PDB entry 5O66 | electron microscopy, 5.90 A resolution (low resolution: residue-level contacts below are approximate; hydrogen-bond / salt-bridge calls are withheld) | chains E and L of the 15 polymer chains in the assembly

# Chain E
Name: Multidrug efflux pump subunit AcrA
Source organism: Escherichia coli O157:H7
UniProtKB: P0AE07 (ACRA_ECO57); residues 25-397 here = UniProt positions 25-397
Chain sequence (373 residues; row label = number of the first residue in the row):
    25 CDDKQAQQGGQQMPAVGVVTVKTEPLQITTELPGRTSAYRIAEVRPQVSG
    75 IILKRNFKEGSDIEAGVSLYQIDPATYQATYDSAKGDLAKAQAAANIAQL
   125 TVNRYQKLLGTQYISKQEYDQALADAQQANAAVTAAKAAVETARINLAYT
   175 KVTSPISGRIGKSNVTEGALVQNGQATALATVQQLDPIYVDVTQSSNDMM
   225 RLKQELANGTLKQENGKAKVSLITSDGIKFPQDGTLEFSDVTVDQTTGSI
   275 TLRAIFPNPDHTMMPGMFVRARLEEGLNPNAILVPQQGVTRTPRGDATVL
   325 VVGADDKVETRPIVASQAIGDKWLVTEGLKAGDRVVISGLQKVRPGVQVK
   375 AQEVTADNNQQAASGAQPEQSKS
Not modelled in the structure: 25-37, 378-397
Construct notes: conflict Met223 (Phe in P0AE07), Met224 (Leu in P0AE07), Met287 (Leu in P0AE07), Met288 (Leu in P0AE07)
Curated features (UniProtKB/Swiss-Prot):
  - lipidation: Cys25 (N-palmitoyl cysteine)

# Chain L
Name: Multidrug efflux pump subunit AcrB
Source organism: Escherichia coli K12
UniProtKB: P31224 (ACRB_ECOLI); residues 1-1049 here = UniProt positions 1-1049
Chain sequence (1049 residues; numbered 1 to 1049; the number before each row is that of its first residue):
     1 MPNFFIDRPIFAWVIAIIIMLAGGLAILKLPVAQYPTIAPPAVTISASYP
    51 GADAKTVQDTVTQVIEQNMNGIDNLMYMSSNSDSTGTVQITLTFESGTDA
   101 DIAQVQVQNKLQLAMPLLPQEVQQQGVSVEKSSSSFLMVVGVINTDGTMT
   151 QEDISDYVAANMKDAISRTSGVGDVQLFGSQYAMRIWMNPNELNKFQLTP
   201 VDVITAIKAQNAQVAAGQLGGTPPVKGQQLNASIIAQTRLTSTEEFGKIL
   251 LKVNQDGSRVLLRDVAKIELGGENYDIIAEFNGQPASGLGIKLATGANAL
   301 DTAAAIRAELAKMEPFFPSGLKIVYPYDTTPFVKISIHEVVKTLVEAIIL
   351 VFLVMYLFLQNFRATLIPTIAVPVVLLGTFAVLAAFGFSINTLTMFGMVL
   401 AIGLLVDDAIVVVENVERVMAEEGLPPKEATRKSMGQIQGALVGIAMVLS
   451 AVFVPMAFFGGSTGAIYRQFSITIVSAMALSVLVALILTPALCATMLKPI
   501 AKGDHGEGKKGFFGWFNRMFEKSTHHYTDSVGGILRSTGRYLVLYLIIVV
   551 GMAYLFVRLPSSFLPDEDQGVFMTMVQLPAGATQERTQKVLNEVTHYYLT
   601 KEKNNVESVFAVNGFGFAGRGQNTGIAFVSLKDWADRPGEENKVEAITMR
   651 ATRAFSQIKDAMVFAFNLPAIVELGTATGFDFELIDQAGLGHEKLTQARN
   701 QLLAEAAKHPDMLTSVRPNGLEDTPQFKIDIDQEKAQALGVSINDINTTL
   751 GAAWGGSYVNDFIDRGRVKKVYVMSEAKYRMLPDDIGDWYVRAADGQMVP
   801 FSAFSSSRWEYGSPRLERYNGLPSMEILGQAAPGKSTGEAMELMEQLASK
   851 LPTGVGYDWTGMSYQERLSGNQAPSLYAISLIVVFLCLAALYESWSIPFS
   901 VMLVVPLGVIGALLAATFRGLTNDVYFQVGLLTTIGLSAKNAILIVEFAK
   951 DLMDKEGKGLIEATLDAVRMRLRPILMTSLAFILGVMPLVISTGAGSGAQ
  1001 NAVGTGVMGGMVTATVLAIFFVPVFFVVVRRRFSRKNEDIEHSHTVDHH
Not modelled in the structure: 1034-1049
Curated features (UniProtKB/Swiss-Prot):
  - mutagenesis: His526 (H526Y: Partially restores chloramphenicol resistance to an AcrZ G30R mutant)

# How chain E and chain L interact
Contacting residue pairs (6; chain E residue first):
  Thr270(E) - Gln255(L)
  Gln310(E) - Gln229(L)
  Gln310(E) - Leu230(L)
  Gln311(E) - Gln229(L)
  Asp345(E) - Gln229(L)
  Trp347(E) - Leu230(L)
Other interface residues (no listed pair), chain L (4 interface residues in all): Gly227

# In short
The interface between chain E and chain L involves 5 residues on one side and 4 on the other. From UniProt:
one mutagenesis site on chain L.
Chain E is Multidrug efflux pump subunit AcrA (Escherichia coli O157:H7) and chain L is Multidrug efflux pump
subunit AcrB (Escherichia coli K12); the structure, Asymmetric AcrABZ-TolC, was determined by electron
microscopy together with 5NG5, 5V5S and 5NC5 from the same study.
